Entry 2PPF (X-ray diffraction, 1.65 A resolution); this record covers chains A and B of the 3 polymer chains in the assembly.

Chain A (and B):
Name: Copper-containing nitrite reductase
From: Alcaligenes faecalis
Notes: EC 1.7.2.1; chain B of this document is another copy of the same molecule, construct and numbering; everything in this record applies to it too
Reference sequence: P38501 (NIR_ALCFA); residues 4-340 here correspond to UniProt positions 40-376 (UniProt number = residue number + 36)
Amino-acid sequence (341 residues; each row starts with the number of its first residue):
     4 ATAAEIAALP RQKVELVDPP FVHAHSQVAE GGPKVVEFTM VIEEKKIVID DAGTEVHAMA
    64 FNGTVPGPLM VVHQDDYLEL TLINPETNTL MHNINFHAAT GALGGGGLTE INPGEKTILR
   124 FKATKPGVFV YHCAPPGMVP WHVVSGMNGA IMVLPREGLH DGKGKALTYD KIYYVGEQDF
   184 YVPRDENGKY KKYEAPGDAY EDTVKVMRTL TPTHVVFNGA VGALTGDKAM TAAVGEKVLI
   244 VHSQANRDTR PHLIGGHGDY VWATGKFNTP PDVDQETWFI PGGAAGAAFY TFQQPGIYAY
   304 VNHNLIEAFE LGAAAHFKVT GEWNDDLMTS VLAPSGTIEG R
Disordered / not traced: 340-344 (chain B: 341-344)
Differences from the reference sequence: engineered mutation Asn-98 (Asp134 in P38501); expression tag (341-344)
Ion coordination: Cu+: His-95, His-145; Cu ion site 1: His-100, His-135 (together with nitric oxide) (shared with His-306(B) of chain B); Cu ion site 2: His-306 (together with nitric oxide) (shared with 2 residues of chain C)
Residues lining bound ligands:
  - nitric oxide (NO), molecule 1: Asn-98, His-100, His-135
  - nitric oxide (NO), molecule 2: Ile-257, His-306, Leu-308
What the authors report for this chain:
  - mutagenesis - D98N (100-fold): decreased catalytic activity (citing earlier work)
  - conformationally variable residues (side-chain flip): Asn-98

Interface between chain A and chain B:
Contacting residue pairs (110; chain A residue first):
  Ile-9(A) / Asp-329(B)
  Tyr-80(A) / Asp-329(B)  hydrogen bond
  Glu-82(A) / Val-334(B)
  His-100(A) / His-255(B)
  His-100(A) / His-260(B)  hydrogen bond (backbone-side chain)
  His-100(A) / Glu-279(B)  salt bridge
  His-100(A) / His-306(B)  hydrogen bond
  Ala-101(A) / His-260(B)
  Ala-102(A) / His-260(B)
  Ala-102(A) / Met-331(B)  hydrophobic
  Thr-103(A) / Gly-258(B)
  Thr-103(A) / His-260(B)
  Thr-103(A) / Tyr-293(B)
  Thr-103(A) / Gln-297(B)  hydrogen bond (backbone-side chain)
  Thr-103(A) / Met-331(B)
  Gly-104(A) / Gly-258(B)  hydrogen bond (backbone-backbone)
  Gly-104(A) / Gln-297(B)
  Gly-104(A) / Trp-326(B)
  Gly-104(A) / Met-331(B)
  Ala-105(A) / Trp-326(B)
  Ala-105(A) / Met-331(B)  hydrophobic
  Leu-106(A) / Ile-257(B)
  Leu-106(A) / Gly-258(B)
  Leu-106(A) / Ile-300(B)
  Leu-106(A) / Ala-302(B)
  Gly-107(A) / Gly-258(B)
  Gly-107(A) / Met-331(B)
  Gly-108(A) / Met-331(B)
  Leu-111(A) / Met-331(B)  hydrophobic
  Leu-111(A) / Pro-337(B)
  Glu-113(A) / Pro-337(B)
  Ile-114(A) / Pro-337(B)  hydrophobic
  Gly-117(A) / Gly-339(B)
  Gly-117(A) / Thr-340(B)  hydrogen bond (backbone-backbone)
  Glu-118(A) / Pro-337(B)
  Glu-118(A) / Ser-338(B)
  Glu-118(A) / Thr-340(B)
  Lys-119(A) / Leu-335(B)
  Lys-119(A) / Ala-336(B)
  Lys-119(A) / Pro-337(B)
  Lys-119(A) / Ser-338(B)  hydrogen bond (backbone-backbone)
  Lys-119(A) / Thr-340(B)
  Thr-120(A) / Leu-335(B)  hydrogen bond (side chain-backbone)
  Thr-120(A) / Pro-337(B)
  Ile-121(A) / Ser-333(B)
  Ile-121(A) / Val-334(B)  hydrogen bond (backbone-backbone)
  Ile-121(A) / Leu-335(B)  hydrogen bond (backbone-backbone)
  Leu-122(A) / Met-331(B)  hydrophobic
  Leu-122(A) / Thr-332(B)
  Arg-123(A) / Asp-328(B)  hydrogen bond (side chain-backbone)
  Arg-123(A) / Met-331(B)
  Arg-123(A) / Thr-332(B)  hydrogen bond (backbone-backbone)
  Arg-123(A) / Val-334(B)
  Phe-124(A) / Leu-330(B)
  Lys-125(A) / Asp-329(B)
  Lys-125(A) / Leu-330(B)  hydrogen bond (backbone-backbone)
  Thr-127(A) / Leu-330(B)
  Lys-128(A) / His-260(B)  hydrogen bond
  Lys-128(A) / Asp-262(B)  salt bridge
  Lys-128(A) / Asp-277(B)  salt bridge
  Pro-129(A) / Asp-277(B)
  Val-131(A) / Glu-279(B)
  Phe-132(A) / Glu-279(B)
  Val-133(A) / Glu-279(B)  hydrogen bond (backbone-side chain)
  His-135(A) / His-306(B)  hydrogen bond
  Val-142(A) / Phe-312(B)  hydrophobic
  Pro-143(A) / Leu-308(B)
  Pro-143(A) / Ile-309(B)
  Pro-143(A) / Phe-312(B)
  Val-146(A) / Leu-308(B)  hydrophobic
  Tyr-184(A) / Ile-309(B)
  Val-207(A) / Glu-313(B)
  Met-210(A) / Ile-309(B)
  Arg-211(A) / Tyr-193(B)
  Arg-211(A) / Thr-214(B)
  Arg-211(A) / Glu-313(B)  salt bridge
  Arg-211(A) / Leu-314(B)
  Thr-212(A) / Thr-214(B)
  Leu-213(A) / Arg-250(B)
  Leu-213(A) / Ile-309(B)  hydrophobic
  Leu-213(A) / Glu-310(B)
  Ala-248(A) / His-306(B)  hydrogen bond (backbone-side chain)
  Ala-248(A) / Leu-308(B)
  Asn-249(A) / His-306(B)
  Asn-249(A) / Asn-307(B)  hydrogen bond (backbone-side chain)
  Asn-249(A) / Leu-308(B)  hydrogen bond (side chain-backbone)
  Asn-249(A) / Ile-309(B)
  Asp-251(A) / Arg-253(B)  salt bridge
  Asp-251(A) / Phe-282(B)
  Thr-267(A) / Asp-275(B)
  Thr-267(A) / Gln-278(B)  hydrogen bond
  Lys-269(A) / Val-276(B)
  Lys-269(A) / Asp-277(B)
  Lys-269(A) / Gln-278(B)
  Lys-269(A) / Glu-279(B)  salt bridge
  Asn-271(A) / Val-276(B)
  Asn-271(A) / Asp-277(B)  hydrogen bond
  Thr-272(A) / Asp-275(B)
  Thr-272(A) / Val-276(B)  hydrogen bond (side chain-backbone)
  Thr-272(A) / Gln-278(B)
  Phe-282(A) / Phe-282(B)  hydrophobic
  Pro-284(A) / Thr-280(B)
  Gly-285(A) / Arg-253(B)
  Gly-285(A) / Thr-280(B)
  Gly-285(A) / His-306(B)
  Gly-286(A) / Glu-279(B)
  Gly-286(A) / Thr-280(B)  hydrogen bond (backbone-side chain)
  Gly-286(A) / His-306(B)
  Ala-287(A) / Glu-279(B)
  Ala-288(A) / Glu-279(B)  hydrogen bond (backbone-side chain)
Other interface residues (no listed pair), chain A (57 interface residues in all): Ala-4, Ile-86, Thr-112, Tyr-203
Other interface residues (no listed pair), chain B (47 interface residues in all): Arg-187, Pro-215, Thr-216, Gln-296, Tyr-301

Overview:
57 residues of chain A face 47 of chain B across their interface, with 24 hydrogen bonds and 6 salt bridges.
Among the polar pairs are His-100(A)/Glu-279(B), Lys-128(A)/Asp-262(B) and Lys-128(A)/Asp-277(B). Bound to
chain A: nitric oxide. The paper reports that D98N of chain A reduces catalytic activity; conformational
variability at Asn-98(A).
Both chains are Copper-containing nitrite reductase (Alcaligenes faecalis). Entry 2PPF (Reduced mutant D98N of
AfNiR exposed to nitric oxide) was determined by X-ray diffraction, deposited together with 2PPC, 2PPD and
2PPE.
